PDB entry 6W18 | electron microscopy, 4.20 A resolution (low resolution: residue-level contacts below are approximate; hydrogen-bond / salt-bridge calls are withheld) | chains B and F of the 7 polymer chains in the assembly

[Chain B]
Protein: Actin-related protein 2
Source organism: Schizosaccharomyces pombe (strain 972 / ATCC 24843)
Reference sequence: Q9UUJ1 (ARP2_SCHPO); residues 1-390 here = UniProt positions 1-390
Sequence (390 residues; numbered 1 to 390; the number before each row is that of its first residue):
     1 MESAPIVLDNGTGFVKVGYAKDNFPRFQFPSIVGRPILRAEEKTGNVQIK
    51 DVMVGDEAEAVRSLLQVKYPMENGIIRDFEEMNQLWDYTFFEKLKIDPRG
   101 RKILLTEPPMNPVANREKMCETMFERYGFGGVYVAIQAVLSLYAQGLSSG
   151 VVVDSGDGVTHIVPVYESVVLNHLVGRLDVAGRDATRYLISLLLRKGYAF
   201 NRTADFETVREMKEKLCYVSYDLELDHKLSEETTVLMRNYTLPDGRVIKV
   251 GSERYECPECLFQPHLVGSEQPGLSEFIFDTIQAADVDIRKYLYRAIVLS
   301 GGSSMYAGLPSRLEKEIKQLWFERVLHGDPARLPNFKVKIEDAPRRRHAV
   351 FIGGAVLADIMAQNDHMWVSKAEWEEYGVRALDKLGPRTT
Not modelled in the structure: 1-5, 37-48, 385-390
Curated features (UniProtKB/Swiss-Prot):
  - binding site (ATP): Gly156 to Gly158, Arg210 to Glu214, Gly301 to Tyr306
Small-molecule neighbours: ATP (adenosine-5'-triphosphate): Gly11, Thr12, Gly13, Phe14, Gly156, Asp157, Gly158, Val159, Gly182, Arg210, Lys213, Glu214, Gly301, Met305

[Chain F]
Protein: Actin-related protein 2/3 complex subunit 4
Source organism: Schizosaccharomyces pombe (strain 972 / ATCC 24843)
Reference sequence: Q92352 (ARPC4_SCHPO); numbering as in UniProt (aligned over 1-168)
Sequence (168 residues; row label = number of the first residue in the row):
     1 MSNTLRPYLNAVRSTLTASLALEEFSSEIVERQSQPEVEVGRSPEILLKP
    51 LVVSRNEQEQCLIESSVNSVRFSIRIKQVDEIERILVRKFMQFLMGRAES
   101 FFILRRKPVQGYDISFLITNYHTEEMLKHKLVDFIIEFMEEVDAEISEMK
   151 LFLNGRARLVAETYLSCF
Not modelled in the structure: 1-2

[Interface between chain B and chain F]
Contacting residue pairs (22; chain B residue first):
  Tyr218(B) - Gln33(F)
  Leu225(B) - Val40(F)
  Leu229(B) - Pro36(F)
  Leu229(B) - Glu39(F)
  Leu229(B) - Val40(F)
  Ser230(B) - Arg106(F)
  Glu231(B) - Arg106(F)
  Glu231(B) - Lys107(F)
  Glu232(B) - Arg105(F)
  Thr233(B) - Arg105(F)
  Thr233(B) - Leu117(F)
  Thr234(B) - Ala98(F)
  Thr234(B) - Phe102(F)
  Thr234(B) - Leu104(F)
  Val235(B) - Thr119(F)
  Met237(B) - Glu99(F)
  Met237(B) - Arg106(F)
  Ala307(B) - Arg32(F)
  Ala307(B) - Gln33(F)
  Gly308(B) - Gln33(F)
  Pro310(B) - Glu31(F)
  Ser311(B) - Glu31(F)
Interface residues without a listed pair, chain F (17 interface residues in all): Gly41, Ile103

[Summary]
Chain B and chain F form an interface of 14 and 17 residues respectively. Chain B binds ATP. Curated
annotation (UniProt) lists 14 ATP-binding residues on chain B.
Chain B is Actin-related protein 2 and chain F is Actin-related protein 2/3 complex subunit 4, both from
Schizosaccharomyces pombe (strain 972 / ATCC 24843); the structure, Structure of S. pombe Arp2/3 complex in
inactive state, was determined by electron microscopy.
